PDB entry 6TFX | X-ray diffraction, 1.56 A resolution | chain A

[Chain A]
Molecule: ABC transporter substrate-binding protein
From: Rhizobium radiobacter
Reference sequence: O50271 (O50271_RHIRD); residues 30-522 here = UniProt positions 30-522
Amino-acid sequence (500 residues; numbered 29 to 528; the number before each row is that of its first residue):
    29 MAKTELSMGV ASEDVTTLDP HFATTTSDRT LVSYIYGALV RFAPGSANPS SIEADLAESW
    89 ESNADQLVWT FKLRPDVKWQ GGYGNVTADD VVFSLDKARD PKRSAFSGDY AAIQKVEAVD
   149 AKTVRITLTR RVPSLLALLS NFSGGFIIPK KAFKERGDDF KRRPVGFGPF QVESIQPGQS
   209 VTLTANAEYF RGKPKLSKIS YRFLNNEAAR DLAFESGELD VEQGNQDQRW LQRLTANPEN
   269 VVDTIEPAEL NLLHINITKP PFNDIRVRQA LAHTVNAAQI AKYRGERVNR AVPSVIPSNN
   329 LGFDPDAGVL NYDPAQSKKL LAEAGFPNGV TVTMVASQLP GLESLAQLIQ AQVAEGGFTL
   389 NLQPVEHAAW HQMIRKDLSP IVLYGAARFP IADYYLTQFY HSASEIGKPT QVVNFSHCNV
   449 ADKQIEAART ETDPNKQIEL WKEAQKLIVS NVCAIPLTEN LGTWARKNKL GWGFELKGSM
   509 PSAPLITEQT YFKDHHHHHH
Not modelled in the structure: 29, 523-528
Differences from the reference sequence: initiating methionine (29); expression tag (523-528)
Residues lining bound ligands: N72 ((2R)-2-[[(3R,4R,5S)-3,4,5,6-tetrakis(oxidanyl)-2-oxidanylidene-hexyl]amino]pentanedioic acid): Thr-52, Thr-53, Thr-54, Arg-57, Gln-254, Glu-277, Asn-279, Arg-312, Leu-367, Gly-369, Leu-370, Leu-373, His-395, His-399, Arg-403, Tyr-412, Gly-413, Ala-414, Arg-416, Asn-488

[Overview]
Bound to chain A: compound N72.
Chain A is ABC transporter substrate-binding protein (Rhizobium radiobacter); the structure, Structure in P21
form of the PBP/SBP MoaA in complex with mannopinic acid from A.tumefacien R10, was determined by X-ray
diffraction together with 6TFQ, 6TFS, 6TG2 and 6TG3 from the same study.
